3QGA - chains M and O of the 12 polymer chains in the assembly; structure by X-ray diffraction, 3.00 A resolution.

# Chain M
Name: Fusion of urease beta and gamma subunits
Organism: Helicobacter mustelae
UniProt: D3UJ81 (D3UJ81_HELM1); residue numbers follow UniProt; this construct covers 1-225
Amino-acid sequence (225 residues; numbered 1 to 225; the number before each row is that of its first residue):
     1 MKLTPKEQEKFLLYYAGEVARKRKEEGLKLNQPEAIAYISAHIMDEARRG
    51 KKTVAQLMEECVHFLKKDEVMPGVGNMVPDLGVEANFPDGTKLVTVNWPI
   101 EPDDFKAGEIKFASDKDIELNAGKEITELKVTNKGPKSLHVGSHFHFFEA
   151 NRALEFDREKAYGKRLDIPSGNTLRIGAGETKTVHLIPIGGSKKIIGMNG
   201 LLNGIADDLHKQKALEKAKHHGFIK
Modified positions: M1 (n-formylmethionine; FME)

# Chain O
Name: Urease subunit beta 2
Organism: Helicobacter mustelae
Notes: EC 3.5.1.5
UniProt: D3UJ80 (D3UJ80_HELM1); residues 1-568 here = UniProt positions 1-568
Amino-acid sequence (568 residues; each row starts with the number of its first residue):
     1 MKMKRQEYVNTYGPTTGDKVRLGDTDLWAEVEHDYTVYGEELKFGAGKTI
    51 REGMGQSNSPDENTLDLVITNALIIDYTGIYKADIGIKNGKIHGIGKAGN
   101 KDMQDGVTPHMVVGVGTEALAGEGMIITAGGIDSHTHFLSPQQFPTALAN
   151 GVTTMFGGGTGPVDGTNATTITPGVWNLHRMLRAAEEYGMNVGLLGKGNS
   201 SSRAQLVEQVKAGAIGFKLHEDWGTTPSAIDHCLSVADEYDVQVCIHTDT
   251 VNEAGYVDDTLRAMNGRAIHAYHIEGAGGGHSPDVITMAGEVNILPSSTT
   301 PTIPYTINTVAEHLDMLMTCHHLDKRIREDLQFSQSRIRPGSIAAEDTLH
   351 DMGVIAMTSSDSQAMGRAGEVIPRTWQTADKNKKEFGRLTEEKGDNDNFR
   401 IKRYISKYTINPAITHGVSEYIGSVEEGKIADLVVWNPAFFGVKPKIIIK
   451 GGMVVFSEMGDSNASVPTPQPVYYREMFGHHGKAKFDTSITFVSKVAYEN
   501 GIKEKLGLERKVLPVKNCRNVTKKDFKFNNTTAKITVNPETFEVFVNGKL
   551 CTSKPATEVALASRYTFF
Unresolved in the structure: 329-332
Modified positions: K218 (lysine nz-carboxylic acid; KCX)
Ion coordination: Fe ion site 1: H135, H137, K218, D361; Fe ion site 2: K218, H247, H273
From the paper describing this entry:
  - catalytic residues: K218
  - mutagenesis - K218A, K218E, K218R: abolished catalytic activity
  - mutagenesis - C245A: decreased catalytic activity

# Interface between chain M and chain O
Pairs across the interface - 143 pairs, chain M then chain O:
  K6(M) with D461(O); N463(O)
  E9(M) with D461(O); S462(O), hydrogen bond; P471(O); Y473(O); R475(O), salt bridge
  K10(M) with D461(O), salt bridge; Q470(O), hydrogen bond (side chain-backbone)
  L13(M) with Q470(O); P471(O), hydrophobic
  A16(M) with F567(O)
  V19(M) with F567(O), hydrophobic
  R23(M) with F567(O), hydrogen bond (side chain-backbone); F568(O)
  N31(M) with S563(O), hydrogen bond (side chain-backbone); R564(O); T566(O), hydrogen bond (side chain-backbone)
  Q32(M) with F440(O); R564(O), hydrogen bond (backbone-backbone)
  P33(M) with R564(O); Y565(O); T566(O); F567(O)
  E34(M) with F567(O)
  I36(M) with Q470(O)
  S40(M) with Q470(O)
  M71(M) with S563(O); R564(O)
  P72(M) with R564(O), hydrogen bond (backbone-side chain)
  M77(M) with F440(O), hydrophobic; R564(O)
  G82(M) with P469(O); Q470(O), hydrogen bond (backbone-backbone)
  E84(M) with D461(O); N463(O); A464(O); S465(O), hydrogen bond (side chain-backbone)
  L93(M) with S465(O); V466(O), hydrophobic; P469(O), hydrophobic
  F105(M) with R21(O); D24(O); R564(O)
  K106(M) with R21(O), hydrogen bond (backbone-side chain)
  A107(M) with G23(O); A439(O); Y565(O)
  G108(M) with R21(O); G23(O), hydrogen bond (backbone-backbone); P438(O); A439(O)
  E109(M) with K19(O); V20(O); R21(O), salt bridge; W28(O)
  I110(M) with P14(O), hydrophobic; K19(O); V20(O), hydrophobic
  K111(M) with D18(O); K19(O), hydrogen bond (backbone-backbone); W28(O)
  F112(M) with R5(O); Q6(O); V9(O), hydrophobic; D18(O)
  A113(M) with R5(O); T16(O); G17(O); D18(O), hydrogen bond (backbone-side chain)
  S114(M) with R5(O), hydrogen bond (backbone-side chain)
  D115(M) with R5(O)
  K116(M) with R5(O)
  D117(M) with M3(O); K4(O), salt bridge; R5(O)
  I118(M) with M1(O); K2(O); M3(O), hydrogen bond (backbone-backbone); R5(O); Y8(O), hydrophobic; T15(O); Y38(O), hydrophobic
  E119(M) with M1(O), hydrogen bond (side chain-backbone); K2(O), salt bridge; Y38(O)
  L120(M) with M1(O), hydrogen bond (backbone-backbone); M3(O), hydrophobic; Y38(O); G39(O)
  N121(M) with Y38(O), hydrogen bond (backbone-backbone); G39(O)
  K124(M) with D105(O), salt bridge
  G142(M) with G47(O); R51(O)
  H144(M) with G39(O); E40(O), salt bridge; T49(O); M54(O); M103(O); Q104(O)
  F145(M) with M54(O), hydrophobic
  R165(M) with G39(O); E40(O), salt bridge
  D167(M) with M1(O)
  P169(M) with M1(O), hydrophobic; M3(O), hydrophobic; Y12(O)
  S170(M) with Y12(O), hydrogen bond (backbone-side chain); G39(O); E41(O), hydrogen bond (side chain-backbone); K43(O); T49(O), hydrogen bond
  G171(M) with G47(O); K48(O); T49(O), hydrogen bond (backbone-side chain)
  N172(M) with G47(O)
  T173(M) with G47(O)
  I189(M) with M103(O)
  G190(M) with E40(O); D102(O); M103(O), hydrogen bond (backbone-backbone); Q104(O); D105(O)
  G191(M) with K101(O); Q104(O), hydrogen bond (backbone-backbone); D105(O), hydrogen bond (backbone-side chain)
  S192(M) with K101(O), hydrogen bond (backbone-backbone); D102(O)
  K193(M) with D102(O), hydrogen bond (backbone-backbone)
  K194(M) with S59(O); D102(O), hydrogen bond (backbone-backbone); M103(O)
  I195(M) with M103(O), hydrophobic
  I196(M) with E52(O); G53(O); N58(O), hydrogen bond (backbone-side chain); S59(O)
  G197(M) with E52(O)
  M198(M) with E52(O), hydrogen bond (backbone-side chain); G53(O); M54(O), hydrophobic; M103(O), hydrophobic
Other interface residues (no listed pair), chain M (64 interface residues in all): A20, A37, V74, V83, T91, S143, I168
Other interface residues (no listed pair), chain O (61 interface residues in all): G460, T468

# Summary
64 residues of chain M and 61 residues of chain O are in contact; the contacts include 30 hydrogen bonds and 8
salt bridges. Among the polar pairs are E9(M)-R475(O), K10(M)-D461(O) and E109(M)-R21(O). From the paper: the
catalytic residue K218(O); K218A, K218E and K218R of chain O abolish catalytic activity.
Chain M is Fusion of urease beta and gamma subunits and chain O is Urease subunit beta 2, both from
Helicobacter mustelae; the structure, 3.0 A Model of Iron Containing Urease UreA2B2 from Helicobacter
mustelae, was determined by X-ray diffraction (same publication as 3QGK).
